PDB entry 8HWB | electron microscopy, 3.90 A resolution | chains E and K of the 8 polymer chains in the assembly

[Chain E (and K)]
Molecule: Primase D5
Source organism: Monkeypox virus
Notes: chain K of this document is another copy of the same molecule, construct and numbering; everything in this record applies to it too
UniProtKB: Q5IXS3 (Q5IXS3_MONPV); numbering as in UniProt (aligned over 1-785)
Sequence (785 residues; row label = number of the first residue in the row):
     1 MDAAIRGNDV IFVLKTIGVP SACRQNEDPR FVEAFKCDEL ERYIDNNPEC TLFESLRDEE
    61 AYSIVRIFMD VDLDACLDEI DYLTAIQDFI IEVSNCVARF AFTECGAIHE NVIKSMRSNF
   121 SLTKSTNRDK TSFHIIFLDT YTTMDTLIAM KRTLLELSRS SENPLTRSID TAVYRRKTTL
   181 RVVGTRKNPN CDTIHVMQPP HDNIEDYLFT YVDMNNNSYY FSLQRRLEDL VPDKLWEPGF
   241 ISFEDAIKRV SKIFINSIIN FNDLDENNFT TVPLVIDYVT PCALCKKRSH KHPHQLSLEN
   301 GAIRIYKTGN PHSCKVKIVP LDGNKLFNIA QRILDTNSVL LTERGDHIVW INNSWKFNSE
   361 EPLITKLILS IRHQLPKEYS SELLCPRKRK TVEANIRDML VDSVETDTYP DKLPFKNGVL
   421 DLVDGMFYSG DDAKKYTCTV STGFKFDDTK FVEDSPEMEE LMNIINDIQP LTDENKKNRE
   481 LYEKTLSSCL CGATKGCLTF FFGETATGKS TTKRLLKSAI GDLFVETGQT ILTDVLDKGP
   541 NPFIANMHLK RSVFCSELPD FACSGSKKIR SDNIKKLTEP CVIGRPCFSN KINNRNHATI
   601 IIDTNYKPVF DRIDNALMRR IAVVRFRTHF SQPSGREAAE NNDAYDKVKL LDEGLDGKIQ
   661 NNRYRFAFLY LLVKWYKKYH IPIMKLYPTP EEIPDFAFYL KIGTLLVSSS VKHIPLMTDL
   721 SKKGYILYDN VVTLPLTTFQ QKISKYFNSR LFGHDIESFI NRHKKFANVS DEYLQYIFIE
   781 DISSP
Not modelled in the structure: 701-785 (chain K: 232-785)

[Chain E / chain K interface]
Pairs across the interface - 8 pairs, chain E then chain K:
  Arg304(E) with Ile80(K); Asp81(K), salt bridge
  Pro311(E) with Glu79(K); Leu83(K)
  His312(E) with Leu83(K)
  Val316(E) with Leu83(K), hydrophobic; Gln87(K)
  Ile318(E) with Thr84(K)
Interface residues without a listed pair, chain E (7 interface residues in all): Tyr306, Lys315

[Overview]
7 residues of chain E and 6 residues of chain K are in contact; the contacts include 1 salt bridge. Its one
salt-bridged contact is Arg304(E)-Asp81(K).
Chain E and chain K are both Primase D5 (Monkeypox virus); the structure, D5 ATP-ADP-Apo-ssDNA IS2, was
determined by electron microscopy, deposited together with 8HWA, 8HWF and 8HWG.
